8CA4 - chains E and F of the 5 polymer chains in the assembly; structure by electron microscopy, 3.25 A resolution.

# Chain E
Protein: NADH dehydrogenase [ubiquinone] flavoprotein 2, mitochondrial
From: Mus musculus
Notes: EC 7.1.1.2
Reference sequence: Q9D6J6 (NDUV2_MOUSE); residues -30 to 217 here correspond to UniProt positions 1-248 (UniProt number = residue number + 31)
Chain sequence (248 residues; each row starts with the number of its first residue; numbers below 1 keep their minus sign (Met-30 is residue -30)):
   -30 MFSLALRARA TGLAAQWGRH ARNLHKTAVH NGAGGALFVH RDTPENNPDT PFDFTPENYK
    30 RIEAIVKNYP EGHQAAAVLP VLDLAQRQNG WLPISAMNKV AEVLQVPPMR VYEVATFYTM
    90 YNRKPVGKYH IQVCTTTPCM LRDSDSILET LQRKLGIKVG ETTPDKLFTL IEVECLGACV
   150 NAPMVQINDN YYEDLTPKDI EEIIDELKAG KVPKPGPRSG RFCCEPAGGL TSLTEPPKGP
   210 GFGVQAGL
Disordered / not traced: -30 to 4, 215-217
Curated features (UniProtKB/Swiss-Prot):
  - binding site ([2Fe-2S] cluster): Cys103, Cys108, Cys144, Cys148
  - modified residue: Lys29 (N6-acetyllysine), Tyr161 (Phosphotyrosine)
Bound ions: 2Fe-2S cluster Fe: Cys103, Cys108, Cys144, Cys148
Ligand contacts: 2Fe-2S cluster (FES): Cys103, Thr105, Pro107, Cys108, Cys144, Leu145, Gly146, Ala147, Cys148, Met153

# Chain F
Protein: NADH dehydrogenase [ubiquinone] flavoprotein 1, mitochondrial
From: Mus musculus
Notes: EC 7.1.1.2
Reference sequence: Q91YT0 (NDUV1_MOUSE); residues -19 to 444 here correspond to UniProt positions 1-464 (UniProt number = residue number + 20)
Chain sequence (464 residues; row label = number of the first residue in the row; numbers below 1 keep their minus sign (Met-19 is residue -19)):
   -19 MLAARHFLGG LVPVRVSVRF SSGTTAPKKT SFGSLKDEDR IFTNLYGRHD WRLKGALRRG
    41 DWYKTKEILL KGPDWILGEM KTSGLRGRGG AGFPTGLKWS FMNKPSDGRP KYLVVNADEG
   101 EPGTCKDREI MRHDPHKLVE GCLVGGRAMG ARAAYIYIRG EFYNEASNLQ VAIREAYEAG
   161 LIGKNACGSD YDFDVFVVRG AGAYICGEET ALIESIEGKQ GKPRLKPPFP ADVGVFGCPT
   221 TVANVETVAV SPTICRRGGT WFAGFGRERN SGTKLFNISG HVNHPCTVEE EMSVPLKELI
   281 EKHAGGVTGG WDNLLAVIPG GSSTPLIPKS VCETVLMDFD ALVQAQTGLG TAAVIVMDRS
   341 TDIVKAIARL IEFYKHESCG QCTPCREGVD WMNKVMARFV KGDARPAEID SLWEISKQIE
   401 GHTICALGDG AAWPVQGLIR HFRPELEDRM QRFAQQHRAW QAAS
Disordered / not traced: -19 to 8, 437-444
Curated features (UniProtKB/Swiss-Prot):
  - binding site (NADH): Gly67 to Gly76
  - binding site (FMN): Arg179 to Thr227
  - binding site ([4Fe-4S] cluster): Cys359, Cys362, Cys365, Cys405
  - modified residue: Lys61 (N6-acetyllysine), Lys84 (N6-acetyllysine), Arg237 (Omega-N-methylarginine), Lys355 (N6-acetyllysine)
Bound ions: 4Fe-4S cluster Fe: Cys359, Cys362, Cys365, Cys405
Ligand contacts:
  - FMN (flavin mononucleotide): Gly67, Arg68, Gly69, Gly70, Ala71, Lys78, Asn96, Asp98, Glu99, Gly100, Asp107, Tyr184, Ile185, Gly187, Glu188, Glu189, Val222, Ala223, Asn224, Thr227, Cys405, Ala406, Leu407
  - 4Fe-4S cluster (SF4): Ile185, Pro203, Ser358, Cys359, Gly360, Gln361, Cys362, Cys365, Arg366, Thr403, Ile404, Cys405, Leu407, Gly408

# Interface between chain E and chain F
Contacting residue pairs (132):
  Asn37(E) - Tyr135(F)  hydrogen bond (backbone-side chain)
  Asn37(E) - Phe176(F)
  Tyr38(E) - Tyr135(F)
  Tyr38(E) - Phe216(F)  hydrophobic
  Pro39(E) - Tyr92(F)
  Pro39(E) - Tyr135(F)
  Pro39(E) - Phe216(F)
  His42(E) - Phe216(F)
  Ala44(E) - Glu197(F)
  Ala44(E) - Gly198(F)
  Ala45(E) - Ile196(F)
  Ala45(E) - Glu197(F)
  Ala45(E) - Gly198(F)
  Leu48(E) - Arg179(F)
  Leu48(E) - Gly180(F)
  Asp52(E) - Arg179(F)  salt bridge
  Arg56(E) - Tyr143(F)
  Arg56(E) - Arg179(F)
  Arg79(E) - Lys199(F)
  Glu82(E) - Gln200(F)
  Val83(E) - Gly198(F)
  Phe86(E) - Ile185(F)  hydrophobic
  Phe86(E) - Gln200(F)
  Phe86(E) - Gly201(F)
  Tyr87(E) - Ala181(F)  hydrophobic
  Tyr87(E) - Gly182(F)
  Tyr87(E) - Ala183(F)  hydrophobic
  Tyr87(E) - Cys186(F)  hydrophobic
  Tyr87(E) - Ser195(F)  hydrogen bond
  Tyr87(E) - Lys199(F)  hydrogen bond (side chain-backbone)
  Tyr87(E) - Gln200(F)
  Tyr87(E) - Gly201(F)  hydrogen bond (side chain-backbone)
  Thr88(E) - Gly182(F)  hydrogen bond (side chain-backbone)
  Met89(E) - Gly140(F)
  Met89(E) - Glu141(F)
  Met89(E) - Arg179(F)
  Met89(E) - Ala181(F)
  Met89(E) - Gly182(F)
  Thr104(E) - Arg349(F)  hydrogen bond (backbone-side chain)
  Thr105(E) - Pro102(F)
  Thr105(E) - Arg349(F)
  Thr105(E) - Leu350(F)
  Thr106(E) - Ala346(F)  hydrogen bond (side chain-backbone)
  Thr106(E) - Arg349(F)
  Thr106(E) - Leu350(F)
  Pro107(E) - Gly103(F)
  Pro107(E) - Ile335(F)  hydrophobic
  Met109(E) - Ala346(F)  hydrophobic
  Leu110(E) - His261(F)  hydrogen bond (backbone-side chain)
  Leu110(E) - Ile335(F)  hydrophobic
  Leu110(E) - Val336(F)
  Leu110(E) - Thr341(F)
  Arg111(E) - Gly260(F)  hydrogen bond (side chain-backbone)
  Arg111(E) - Val262(F)  hydrogen bond (side chain-backbone)
  Arg111(E) - Pro265(F)
  Glu143(E) - Arg349(F)  salt bridge
  Glu143(E) - Phe353(F)
  Glu143(E) - His356(F)
  Glu143(E) - Glu357(F)
  Cys144(E) - Pro102(F)  hydrophobic
  Cys144(E) - Gly103(F)
  Cys144(E) - Arg139(F)  hydrogen bond (backbone-side chain)
  Leu145(E) - Arg139(F)
  Leu145(E) - Glu141(F)
  Leu145(E) - Phe142(F)
  Gly146(E) - Arg139(F)
  Gly146(E) - Phe142(F)
  Ala147(E) - Cys105(F)
  Ala147(E) - Arg108(F)
  Cys148(E) - Gly103(F)  hydrogen bond (side chain-backbone)
  Cys148(E) - Thr104(F)
  Cys148(E) - Cys105(F)
  Cys148(E) - Ser259(F)
  Val149(E) - Cys105(F)  hydrophobic
  Val149(E) - Pro265(F)
  Val149(E) - Cys266(F)
  Val149(E) - Thr267(F)
  Gln155(E) - Glu141(F)
  Asp158(E) - Asn144(F)
  Asn159(E) - Asn144(F)
  Tyr160(E) - Arg108(F)
  Tyr160(E) - Glu141(F)
  Tyr160(E) - Phe142(F)
  Glu162(E) - Arg108(F)  salt bridge
  Arg190(E) - Pro265(F)  hydrogen bond (side chain-backbone)
  Phe191(E) - Arg28(F)
  Cys192(E) - Tyr26(F)
  Cys192(E) - Arg112(F)
  Cys192(E) - His113(F)
  Cys193(E) - Leu25(F)
  Cys193(E) - Tyr26(F)  hydrophobic
  Cys193(E) - Glu109(F)
  Cys193(E) - Cys266(F)
  Cys193(E) - Thr267(F)  hydrogen bond (backbone-backbone)
  Glu194(E) - Tyr26(F)
  Glu194(E) - Arg28(F)  salt bridge
  Glu194(E) - Pro265(F)
  Glu194(E) - Cys266(F)
  Pro195(E) - Tyr26(F)
  Pro195(E) - Cys266(F)
  Ala196(E) - His264(F)
  Gly197(E) - His264(F)
  Leu199(E) - Tyr26(F)  hydrophobic
  Leu199(E) - Arg28(F)
  Thr200(E) - His283(F)  hydrogen bond
  Ser201(E) - Asp17(F)
  Ser201(E) - Arg20(F)  hydrogen bond
  Ser201(E) - Tyr26(F)
  Leu202(E) - Arg20(F)
  Leu202(E) - Phe22(F)
  Leu202(E) - Thr23(F)
  Leu202(E) - Leu25(F)  hydrophobic
  Leu202(E) - Tyr26(F)  hydrophobic
  Glu204(E) - Asp17(F)
  Glu204(E) - Glu18(F)
  Pro206(E) - His29(F)
  Lys207(E) - Glu18(F)
  Lys207(E) - Arg38(F)
  Lys207(E) - Arg39(F)
  Pro209(E) - Gly40(F)
  Pro209(E) - Tyr43(F)
  Gly210(E) - Tyr43(F)
  Phe211(E) - Glu18(F)
  Gly212(E) - Arg237(F)
  Val213(E) - Tyr43(F)  hydrophobic
  Val213(E) - Arg236(F)
  Gln214(E) - Trp55(F)
  Gln214(E) - Glu59(F)
  Gln214(E) - Cys235(F)
  Gln214(E) - Arg236(F)  hydrogen bond (backbone-backbone)
  Gln214(E) - Arg237(F)
  Gln214(E) - Gly238(F)
Also at the interface, not in a pair above, chain E (61 interface residues in all): Val47, Val142, Asn150, Thr203, Gly208
Also at the interface, not in a pair above, chain F (85 interface residues in all): Asn24, Leu37, Gly100, Glu101, Tyr137, Val178, Lys202, Gly239, Asn257, Ile258, Val268, Glu269, Lys282, Met337, Lys345, Cys359

# Summary
The interface between chain E and chain F involves 61 residues on one side and 85 on the other; the contacts
include 17 hydrogen bonds and 4 salt bridges. Polar pairs include Asp52(E)-Arg179(F), Glu143(E)-Arg349(F) and
Glu162(E)-Arg108(F). Ligands of chain E: 2Fe-2S cluster.
Chain E is NADH dehydrogenase [ubiquinone] flavoprotein 2, mitochondrial and chain F is NADH dehydrogenase
[ubiquinone] flavoprotein 1, mitochondrial, both from Mus musculus; the structure, Cryo-EM structure NDUFS4
knockout complex I from Mus musculus heart (Class 2 N-domain), was determined by electron microscopy together
with 8CA1 from the same study.
